Entry 4K8Y (X-ray diffraction, 1.00 A resolution); this record covers chains A and B.

[Chain A]
Protein: Kallikrein-4
From: Homo sapiens
Notes: EC 3.4.21.-; fragment: Related Peptidase 4
Reference sequence: Q9Y5K2 (KLK4_HUMAN); the construct lacks a stretch of the UniProt sequence and is renumbered around it, so the offset changes along the chain: 16-38 = UniProt 31-53; 40-67 = UniProt 54-81; 69-74 = UniProt 82-87; 75-125 = UniProt 89-139; 6 more segments
Amino-acid sequence (223 residues; row label = number of the first residue in the row; note: 10 numbers in that range are skipped by the numbering (no residue carries them; nothing is unmodelled there); a row labelled like 186A-186B holds insertion residues (186A, then the next letters in order)):
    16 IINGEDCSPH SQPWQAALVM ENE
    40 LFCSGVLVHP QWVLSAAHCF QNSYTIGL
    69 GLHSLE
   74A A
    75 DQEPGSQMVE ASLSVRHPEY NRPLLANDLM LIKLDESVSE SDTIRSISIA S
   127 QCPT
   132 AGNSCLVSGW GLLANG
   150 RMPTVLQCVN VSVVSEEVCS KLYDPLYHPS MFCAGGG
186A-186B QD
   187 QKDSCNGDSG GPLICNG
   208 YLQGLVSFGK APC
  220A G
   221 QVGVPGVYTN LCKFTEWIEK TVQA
Cystine bridges: Cys22-Cys157, Cys42-Cys58, Cys128-Cys232, Cys136-Cys201, Cys168-Cys182, Cys191-Cys220
Swiss-Prot annotation at these positions:
  - active site (Charge relay system): His57, Asp102, Ser195
  - binding site (Zn(2+)): His25, Glu77
  - glycosylation: Asn159 (N-linked (GlcNAc...) asparagine)
Reported in the primary citation:
  - conformationally variable residues (side-chain flip): Asn95, Leu98, Leu99, Leu171, Leu175
  - catalytic residues: His57 (citing earlier work)
  - allosteric site: His25, Glu77 (citing earlier work)

[Chain B]
Protein: Trypsin inhibitor 1
Reference sequence: Q4GWU5 (SFTI1_HELAN); residues 1-14 here correspond to UniProt positions 40-53 (UniProt number = residue number + 39)
Amino-acid sequence (14 residues; each row starts with the number of its first residue):
     1 GRCTKSIPPI CFPD
Disordered / not traced: 13
Cystine bridges: Cys3-Cys11
Glycans and other covalent adducts: covalent link Gly1-Asp14
Swiss-Prot annotation at these positions:
  - site: Lys5, Ser6 (Reactive bond)
  - cross-link: Gly1 to Asp14 (Cyclopeptide (Gly-Asp))
Reported in the primary citation:
  - conformationally variable residues (order/disorder transition, side-chain flip): Arg2, Pro13, Asp14

[Interface between chain A and chain B]
Residue-residue contacts (37; chain A residue first):
  Leu40(A) with Ile7(B)
  Phe41(A) with Ser6(B); Ile7(B), hydrogen bond (backbone-backbone)
  Cys42(A) with Ser6(B)
  His57(A) with Thr4(B); Ser6(B); Ile10(B)
  Asn95(A) with Phe12(B)
  Leu99(A) with Phe12(B), hydrophobic
  Met151(A) with Ile7(B), hydrophobic
  Leu171(A) with Arg2(B), hydrogen bond (backbone-side chain)
  Asp189(A) with Lys5(B), salt bridge
  Ser190(A) with Lys5(B), hydrogen bond (backbone-side chain)
  Cys191(A) with Lys5(B)
  Asn192(A) with Thr4(B); Lys5(B); Ser6(B); Ile7(B); Pro9(B)
  Gly193(A) with Lys5(B), hydrogen bond (backbone-backbone); Ser6(B); Ile7(B)
  Asp194(A) with Lys5(B), hydrogen bond (backbone-backbone)
  Ser195(A) with Lys5(B), hydrogen bond (side chain-backbone); Ser6(B), hydrogen bond (side chain-backbone)
  Val213(A) with Lys5(B)
  Ser214(A) with Thr4(B); Lys5(B), hydrogen bond (backbone-backbone)
  Phe215(A) with Cys3(B); Thr4(B); Lys5(B)
  Gly216(A) with Gly1(B); Arg2(B); Cys3(B), hydrogen bond (backbone-backbone)
  Lys217(A) with Gly1(B); Arg2(B)
  Ala218(A) with Gly1(B), hydrogen bond (backbone-backbone)
Also at the interface, not in a pair above, chain A (25 interface residues in all): Leu98, Tyr172, Cys220, Gly226
The authors on this interface:
  - residue pairs: Met151(A)-Ile7(B), Tyr172(A)-Arg2(B) (water-mediated contact)
  - interface residues, chain B: Lys5(B), Ile7(B), Phe12(B)

[In short]
25 residues of chain A face 10 of chain B across their interface; the contacts include 10 hydrogen bonds and 1
salt bridge. Polar pairs include Asp189(A)-Lys5(B), Leu171(A)-Arg2(B) and Ser190(A)-Lys5(B). The paper
describes a contact between Met151(A) and Ile7(B); a water-mediated contact between Tyr172(A) and Arg2(B).
From the paper: the catalytic residue His57(A); interface residues Lys5(B), Ile7(B) and Phe12(B).
Here chain A is Kallikrein-4 (Homo sapiens) and chain B is Trypsin inhibitor 1. Entry 4K8Y (Atomic resolution
crystal structures of Kallikrein-Related Peptidase 4 complexed with Sunflower Trypsin Inhibitor (SFTI-1)) was
determined by X-ray diffraction (same publication as 4KGA and 4K1E).
